Entry 2JAA (X-ray diffraction, 3.10 A resolution); this record covers chains A and B.

Chain A (and B):
Molecule: Invasin ipad
Source organism: Shigella flexneri
Notes: chain B of this document is another copy of the same molecule, construct and numbering; everything in this record applies to it too
UniProtKB: P18013 (IPAD_SHIFL); residue numbers follow UniProt; this construct covers 121-332
Chain sequence (212 residues; numbered 121 to 332; the number before each row is that of its first residue):
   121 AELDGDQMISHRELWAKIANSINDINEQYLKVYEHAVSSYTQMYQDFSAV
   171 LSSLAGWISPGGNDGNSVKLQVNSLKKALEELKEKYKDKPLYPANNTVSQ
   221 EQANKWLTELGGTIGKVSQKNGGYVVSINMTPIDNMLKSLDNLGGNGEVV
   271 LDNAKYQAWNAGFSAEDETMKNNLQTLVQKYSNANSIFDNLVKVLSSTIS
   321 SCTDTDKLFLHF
Not modelled in the structure: 121-127, 178-191, 261-272, 321-332 (chain B: 121-122, 181-187, 264-272, 321-332)
Modified / non-standard residues: Mse128, Mse163, Mse250, Mse256, Mse290 (selenomethionine; parent Met)
Swiss-Prot annotation at these positions:
  - natural variant: D126 to Q127 (sequence variant, change not given here; In plasmid pINV_F6_M1382), A136 (A136D: In plasmid pINV_F6_M1382), N140 (N140K: In plasmid pINV_F6_M1382), D144 (D144N: In plasmid pINV_F6_M1382), N193 (N193K: In plasmid pINV_F6_M1382), K197 to E201 (sequence variant, change not given here; In plasmid pINV_F6_M1382), Q220 (Q220K: In plasmid pINV_F6_M1382), Q239 (Q239E: In plasmid pINV_F6_M1382), S247 (S247N: In plasmid pINV_F6_M1382)
  - mutagenesis: K151 (K151E: 50% reduction in hemolytic activity; when associated with K-154), E154 (E154K: 50% reduction in hemolytic activity; when associated with E-151), S321 to C322 (Restores invasion activity in a nonpolar ipaD mutant)

How chain A and chain B interact:
Residue-residue contacts (30; chain A residue first):
  Mse128(A) with Mse128(B); I129(B); S130(B)
  I129(A) with Mse128(B); I129(B), hydrophobic; S130(B)
  S130(A) with Mse128(B), hydrogen bond (backbone-backbone); I129(B)
  H131(A) with D126(B); Q127(B); Mse128(B); I129(B)
  R132(A) with D126(B), salt bridge
  L134(A) with I129(B), hydrophobic
  Q299(A) with Q299(B)
  N303(A) with Q299(B), hydrogen bond; N303(B)
  S306(A) with N303(B)
  I307(A) with N303(B); S306(B); I307(B); N310(B)
  N310(A) with I307(B)
  L311(A) with N310(B); L311(B), hydrophobic
  V314(A) with I145(B), hydrophobic; L311(B), hydrophobic
  T318(A) with S141(B), hydrogen bond
  I319(A) with K137(B)
  S320(A) with K137(B), hydrogen bond
Also at the interface, not in a pair above, chain A (17 interface residues in all): L315
Also at the interface, not in a pair above, chain B (17 interface residues in all): H131, L134, Y149

In short:
The chain A/chain B interface involves 17 residues from each chain; the contacts include 4 hydrogen bonds and
1 salt bridge. Among the polar pairs are R132(A)-D126(B), N303(A)-Q299(B) and T318(A)-S141(B). From UniProt: 4
mutagenesis sites on chain A.
Both chains are Invasin ipad (Shigella flexneri). Entry 2JAA (SeMet substituted Shigella Flexneri Ipad) was
determined by X-ray diffraction (same publication as 2J9T, 2IXR and 2J0O).
